PDB entry 7D77 | electron microscopy, 2.90 A resolution | chains A and R of the 5 polymer chains in the assembly

== Chain A ==
Name: Guanine nucleotide-binding protein G(o) subunit alpha
Source organism: Homo sapiens
Sequence (226 residues; each row starts with the number of its first residue; note: 126 numbers in that range are skipped by the numbering (no residue carries them; nothing is unmodelled there)):
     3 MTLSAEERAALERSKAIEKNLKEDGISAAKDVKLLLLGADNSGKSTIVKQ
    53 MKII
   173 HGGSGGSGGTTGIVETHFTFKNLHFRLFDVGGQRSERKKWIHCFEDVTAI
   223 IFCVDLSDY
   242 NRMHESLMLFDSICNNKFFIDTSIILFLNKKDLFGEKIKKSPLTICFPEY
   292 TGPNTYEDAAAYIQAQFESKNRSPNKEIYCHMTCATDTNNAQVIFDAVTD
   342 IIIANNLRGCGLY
Unresolved in the structure: 3, 173-182
Glycans and other covalent adducts: palmitic acid (PLM) linked to Cys351
From the paper describing this entry:
  - post-translational modification sites: Cys351
  - mutagenesis - C351A, C351S: decreased signaling in response to GPR97
  - mutagenesis - C351A, C351S: unchanged signaling
  - binding site for palmitic acid: Cys351

== Chain R ==
Name: Adhesion G protein-coupled receptor G3; GPR97
Source organism: Homo sapiens
Sequence (561 residues; numbered -11 to 549; the number before each row is that of its first residue; numbers below 1 keep their minus sign (Asp-11 is residue -11)):
   -11 DYKDDDDAKLQTMHHHHHHHHHHENLYFQGGTQEKPTEGPRNTCLGSNNM
    39 YDIFNLNDKALCFTKCRQSGSDSCNVENLQRYWLNYEAHLMKEGLTQKVN
    89 TPFLKALVQNLSTNTAEDFYFSLEPSQVPRQVMKDEDKPPDRVRLPKSLF
   139 RSLPGNRSVVRLAVTILDIGPGTLFKGPRLGLGDGSGVLNNRLVGLSVGQ
   189 MHVTKLAEPLEIVFSHQRPPPNMTLTCVFWDVTKGTTGDWSSEGCSTEVR
   239 PEGTVCCCDALAFFALLLRPTLDQSTVHILTRISQAGCGVSMIFLAFTII
   289 LYAFLRLSRERFKSEDAPKIHVALGGSLFLLNLAFLVNVGSGSKGSDAAC
   339 WARGAVFHYFLLCAFTWMGLEAFHLYLLAVRVFNTYFGHYFLKLSLVGWG
   389 LPALMVIGTGSANSYGLYTIRDRENRTSLELCWFREGTTMYALYITVHGY
   439 FLITFLFGMVVLALVVWKIFTLSRATAVKERGKNRKKVLTLLGLSSLVGV
   489 TWGLAIFTPLGLSTVYIFALFNSLQGVFICCWFTILYLPSQSTTVSSSTA
   539 RLDQAHSASQE
Unresolved in the structure: -11 to 262, 528-549
Disulfides: Cys338-Cys420
Small-molecule neighbours: cortisol (HCY; (11alpha,14beta)-11,17,21-trihydroxypregn-4-ene-3,20-dione): Leu319, Asn320, Phe323, Phe345, Leu349, Ile408, Leu419, Trp421, Trp490, Ala493, Ile494, Leu498, Asn510
From the paper describing this entry:
  - binding site for cortisol: Phe323, Phe345, Trp421, Trp490, Ile494, Leu498, Asn510
  - mutagenesis - N510A: decreased signaling in response to cortisol
  - binding site for palmitic acid: His362, Leu363
  - mutagenesis - R297S, E298A, R299A, L460A: decreased signaling

== Chain A / chain R interface ==
Contacting residue pairs - 33 pairs, chain A then chain R:
  Lys24(A) - Tyr374(R)
  Ile28(A) - Tyr374(R)
  Lys32(A) - Asn372(R)
  Leu195(A) - Phe371(R)  hydrophobic
  Glu309(A) - Arg469(R)  salt bridge
  Glu318(A) - Val466(R)
  Glu318(A) - Lys471(R)  salt bridge
  Tyr320(A) - Thr464(R)
  Tyr320(A) - Val466(R)  hydrophobic
  Phe336(A) - Phe371(R)  hydrophobic
  Asp337(A) - Ala463(R)
  Asp337(A) - Thr464(R)
  Thr340(A) - Phe371(R)
  Thr340(A) - Leu460(R)
  Asp341(A) - Asn472(R)  hydrogen bond
  Ile343(A) - Val370(R)  hydrophobic
  Ile343(A) - Phe371(R)  hydrophobic
  Ile344(A) - Ala367(R)
  Ile344(A) - Val370(R)  hydrophobic
  Ile344(A) - Lys456(R)
  Ile344(A) - Ile457(R)  hydrophobic
  Ile344(A) - Leu460(R)  hydrophobic
  Ala345(A) - Asn472(R)
  Asn347(A) - Leu366(R)  hydrogen bond (side chain-backbone)
  Leu348(A) - Val476(R)  hydrophobic
  Arg349(A) - Lys475(R)
  Cys351(A) - Leu366(R)  hydrophobic
  Cys351(A) - Trp520(R)
  Gly352(A) - Leu524(R)
  Leu353(A) - Lys475(R)
  Leu353(A) - Leu479(R)  hydrophobic
  Tyr354(A) - Lys474(R)  hydrogen bond (backbone-side chain)
  Tyr354(A) - Lys475(R)  hydrogen bond (backbone-side chain)
Interface residues without a listed pair, chain A (28 interface residues in all): Gln305, Lys317, Ile319, Cys321, Ala338, Val339, Gly350
Interface residues without a listed pair, chain R (24 interface residues in all): Leu363, Ser461, Ala465
From the paper, about this interface:
  - specific contacts: Trp520(R)-Cys351(A)

== Overview ==
The interface between chain A and chain R involves 28 residues on one side and 24 on the other; the contacts
include 4 hydrogen bonds and 2 salt bridges. Among the polar pairs are Glu309(A)-Arg469(R),
Glu318(A)-Lys471(R) and Asp341(A)-Asn472(R). The paper describes a contact between Trp520(R) and Cys351(A).
The paper reports a binding site for cortisol at Phe323(R), Phe345(R) and Trp421(R) among others; R297S, E298A
and R299A of chain R, among others, reduce signaling; 7 substitutions were tested in all.
Here chain A is Guanine nucleotide-binding protein G(o) subunit alpha and chain R is Adhesion G
protein-coupled receptor G3; GPR97, both from Homo sapiens. Entry 7D77 (Cryo-EM structure of the
cortisol-bound adhesion receptor GPR97-Go complex) was determined by electron microscopy, deposited together
with 7D76.
